PDB entry 7JGZ | X-ray diffraction, 3.51 A resolution | chain A

# Chain A
Molecule: Protocadherin gamma C4
Source organism: Mus musculus
UniProtKB: Q91XX0 (Q91XX0_MOUSE); residues 1-421 here correspond to UniProt positions 33-453 (UniProt number = residue number + 32)
Chain sequence (429 residues; row label = number of the first residue in the row):
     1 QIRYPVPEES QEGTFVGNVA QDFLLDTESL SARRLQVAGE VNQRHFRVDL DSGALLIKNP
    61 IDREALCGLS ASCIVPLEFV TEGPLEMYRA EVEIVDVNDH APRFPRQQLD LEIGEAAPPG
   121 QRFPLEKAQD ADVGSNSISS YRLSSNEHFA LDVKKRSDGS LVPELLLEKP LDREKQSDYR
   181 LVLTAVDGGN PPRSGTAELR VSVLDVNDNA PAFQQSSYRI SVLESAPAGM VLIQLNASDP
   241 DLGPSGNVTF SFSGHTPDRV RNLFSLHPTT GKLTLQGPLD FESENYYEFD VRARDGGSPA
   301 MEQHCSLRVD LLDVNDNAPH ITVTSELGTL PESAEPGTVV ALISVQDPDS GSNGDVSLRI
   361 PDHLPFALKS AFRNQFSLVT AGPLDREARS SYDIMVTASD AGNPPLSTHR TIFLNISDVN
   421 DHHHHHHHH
Disordered / not traced: 418-429
Disulfides: Cys67-Cys73
Covalently attached groups: alpha-D-mannopyranose (MAN) linked to Ser194, Thr196; glycan linked to Asn236, Asn247
Sequence notes: expression tag (422-429)
Bound ions: Ca2+ site 1: Glu8, Glu64, Asp96, Val97, Asp99, Asp132; Ca2+ site 2: Glu9, Asp62, Glu64, Asp99; Ca2+ site 3: Asn98, His100, Asp130, Asp132, Asn136, Asp187; Ca2+ site 4: Glu115, Asp172, Glu174, Asp208; Ca2+ site 5: Glu115, Glu174, Asp205, Val206, Asp208, Asp241; Ca2+ site 6: Asn209, Asp239, Asp241, Ser245, Asp295; Ca2+ site 7: Glu224, Glu282, Asp313, Val314, Asp316, Asp349; Ca2+ site 8: Asp280, Glu282, Asp316; Ca2+ site 9: Asn315, Asn317, Asp347, Asp349, Asn353, Asp400
What the authors report for this chain:
  - interface residues: Glu78, Asp290
  - interface hot spots (mutagenesis) - E78A (Kd 58 uM), E78Q (Kd 83 uM): increased binding to Protocadherin gamma C4 (chain A)
  - mutagenesis - D290A, D290N: unchanged binding to Protocadherin gamma C4 (chain A)
  - mutagenesis - S344R (Kd 112 uM): increased binding to Protocadherin gamma C4 (chain A)

# In short
Alpha-D-mannopyranose is covalently linked to Ser194 and Thr196. Covalently linked N-acetylglucosamine: at
Asn236 and Asn247. Glu8, Glu64, Asp96, Val97, Asp99 and Asp132 form the Ca2+ site 1. The paper reports that
E78A, E78Q and S344R increase binding to Protocadherin gamma C4 (chain A); interface residues Glu78 and
Asp290; 5 substitutions were tested in all.
Chain A is Protocadherin gamma C4 (Mus musculus); the structure, Protocadherin gammaC4 EC1-4 crystal
structure, was determined by X-ray diffraction together with 7RGF from the same study.
